Entry 7NUO (electron microscopy, 3.90 A resolution); this record covers chains 3 and 2 of the 3 polymer chains in the assembly.

# Chain 3
Protein: P1
Organism: Human rhinovirus 14
UniProt: P03303 (POLG_HRV14); residues 1-232 here correspond to UniProt positions 332-563 (UniProt number = residue number + 331)
Amino-acid sequence (232 residues; each row starts with the number of its first residue):
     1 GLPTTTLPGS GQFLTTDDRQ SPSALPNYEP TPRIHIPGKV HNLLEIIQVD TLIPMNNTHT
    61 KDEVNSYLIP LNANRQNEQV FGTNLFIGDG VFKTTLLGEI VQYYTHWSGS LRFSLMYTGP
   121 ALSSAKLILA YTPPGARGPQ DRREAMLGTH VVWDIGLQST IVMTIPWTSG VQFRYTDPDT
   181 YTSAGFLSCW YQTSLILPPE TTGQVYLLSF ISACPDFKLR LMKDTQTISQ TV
Not modelled in the structure: 1-5, 170-183, 200-203, 227-232

# Chain 2
Protein: Genome polyprotein
Organism: Human rhinovirus 14
Notes: EC 3.4.22.29, 3.6.1.15, 3.4.22.28, 2.7.7.48
UniProt: P03303 (POLG_HRV14); residues 1-262 here correspond to UniProt positions 70-331 (UniProt number = residue number + 69)
Amino-acid sequence (262 residues; row label = number of the first residue in the row):
     1 SPNVEACGYS DRVQQITLGN STITTQEAAN AVVCYAEWPE YLPDVDASDV NKTSKPDTSV
    61 CRFYTLDSKT WTTGSKGWCW KLPDALKDMG VFGQNMFFHS LGRSGYTVHV QCNATKFHSG
   121 CLLVVVIPEH QLASHEGGNV SVKYTFTHPG ERGIDLSSAN EVGGPVKDVI YNMNGTLLGN
   181 LLIFPHQFIN LRTNNTATIV IPYINSVPID SMTRHNNVSL MVIPIAPLTV PTGATPSLPI
   241 TVTIAPMCTE FSGIRSKSIV PQ
Not modelled in the structure: 1-12, 26-31, 43-58, 136-139, 159-164, 232-235, 253-262
UniProt features mapped onto this chain:
  - site: Q262 (Cleavage)

# Chain 3 / chain 2 interface
Pairs across the interface (43; chain 3 residue first):
  P37(3) - E37(2)
  P37(3) - I204(2)  hydrophobic
  G38(3) - Y35(2)
  I46(3) - I183(2)  hydrophobic
  V49(3) - L182(2)
  V49(3) - I183(2)  hydrophobic
  D50(3) - L182(2)
  T51(3) - G179(2)
  T51(3) - L182(2)
  L52(3) - G179(2)
  L52(3) - I225(2)  hydrophobic
  D62(3) - I170(2)
  E63(3) - K76(2)  salt bridge
  E63(3) - I170(2)
  V64(3) - K76(2)
  V64(3) - P224(2)
  V64(3) - I225(2)  hydrophobic
  Y67(3) - L177(2)
  Y67(3) - L178(2)  hydrogen bond (side chain-backbone)
  Y67(3) - G179(2)  hydrogen bond (side chain-backbone)
  Y67(3) - I225(2)  hydrophobic
  L68(3) - I225(2)
  L68(3) - P227(2)
  T94(3) - L177(2)
  T94(3) - N180(2)  hydrogen bond (backbone-side chain)
  T95(3) - N180(2)
  L96(3) - N180(2)  hydrogen bond (backbone-side chain)
  Y117(3) - N190(2)  hydrogen bond (backbone-side chain)
  T118(3) - S119(2)
  T118(3) - G120(2)
  T118(3) - C121(2)
  T118(3) - A226(2)
  G119(3) - S119(2)
  G119(3) - R192(2)
  P120(3) - S119(2)
  A121(3) - K116(2)
  A121(3) - R192(2)  hydrogen bond (backbone-side chain)
  G156(3) - R192(2)  hydrogen bond (backbone-side chain)
  S159(3) - N190(2)  hydrogen bond
  S159(3) - T193(2)
  Y206(3) - P227(2)  hydrophobic
  L208(3) - I225(2)  hydrophobic
  F210(3) - F188(2)  hydrophobic
Other interface residues (no listed pair), chain 3 (32 interface residues in all): I36, S66, E99, M116, L122, L157, Q204
Other interface residues (no listed pair), chain 2 (30 interface residues in all): F117, H186, P202, Y203, N205, S206, T229

# Overview
The interface between chain 3 and chain 2 involves 32 residues on one side and 30 on the other, with 8
hydrogen bonds and 1 salt bridge. Among the polar pairs are E63(3)-K76(2), Y67(3)-L178(2) and Y67(3)-G179(2).
Chain 3 is P1 and chain 2 is Genome polyprotein, both from Human rhinovirus 14; the structure, Rhinovirus 14
empty particle at pH 6.2, was determined by electron microscopy, deposited together with 7BG6, 7BG7, 7NUL,
7NUM, 7NUN and 7NUQ.
